5XVP - chains D and J of the 10 polymer chains in the assembly; structure by X-ray diffraction, 3.00 A resolution.

Chain D:
Name: CRISPR-associated endonuclease Cas1
From: Enterococcus faecalis TX0027
Notes: EC 3.1.-.-
Reference sequence: E6GPD7 (E6GPD7_ENTFL); residues 1-288 here = UniProt positions 1-288
Chain sequence (288 residues; each row starts with the number of its first residue):
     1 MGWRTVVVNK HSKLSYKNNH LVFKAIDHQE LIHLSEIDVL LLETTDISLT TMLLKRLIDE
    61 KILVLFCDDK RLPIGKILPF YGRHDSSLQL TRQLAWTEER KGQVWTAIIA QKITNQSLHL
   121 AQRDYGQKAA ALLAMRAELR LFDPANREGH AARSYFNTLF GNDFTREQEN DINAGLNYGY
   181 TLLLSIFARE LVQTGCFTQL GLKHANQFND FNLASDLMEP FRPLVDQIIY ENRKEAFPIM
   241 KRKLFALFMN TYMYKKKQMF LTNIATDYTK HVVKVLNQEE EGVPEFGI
Reported in the primary citation:
  - binding site for the 73-nt DNA strand: Lys70, Arg166, Arg222, Lys241
  - catalytic residues: His204
  - catalytic residues: Glu148, Glu219 (proposed by the authors, not directly observed)
  - specificity-determining residues: Phe208 (proposed by the authors, not directly observed)

Chain J:
Molecule: 9-nt DNA strand
Sequence (9 nucleotides; row label = number of the first residue in the row):
     1 TTCTCCGAG
Disordered / not traced: 1

How chain D and chain J interact:
Pairs across the interface (18; chain D residue first):
  Lys112(D) - DG9(J)  sugar contact
  Asn146(D) - DA8(J)  base contact
  Asn146(D) - DG9(J)  base contact
  Glu148(D) - DG9(J)  phosphate contact
  Gly149(D) - DA8(J)  sugar contact
  Gly149(D) - DG9(J)  sugar contact
  Ala152(D) - DA8(J)  phosphate contact
  Ala152(D) - DG9(J)  sugar contact
  Arg153(D) - DC6(J)  hydrogen bond to the base
  Arg153(D) - DG7(J)  hydrogen bond to the sugar
  Arg153(D) - DA8(J)  sugar contact
  Phe156(D) - DA8(J)  phosphate contact
  Phe156(D) - DG9(J)  phosphate contact
  Thr165(D) - DG7(J)  phosphate contact
  Thr165(D) - DA8(J)  phosphate contact
  Arg166(D) - DA8(J)  phosphate contact
  Glu167(D) - DA8(J)  phosphate contact
  Glu219(D) - DG9(J)  phosphate contact
Other interface residues (no listed pair), chain D (13 interface residues in all): His150, Lys203

Overview:
Chain D and chain J form an interface of 13 and 4 residues respectively; the contacts include 2 hydrogen
bonds. Polar contacts include Arg153(D)-DC6(J) and Arg153(D)-DG7(J). From the paper: catalytic residues
His204(D), Glu148(D) and Glu219(D); a binding site for the 73-nt DNA strand at Lys70(D), Arg166(D) and
Arg222(D) among others.
Chain D is CRISPR-associated endonuclease Cas1 (Enterococcus faecalis TX0027) and chain J is a 9-nt DNA
strand; the structure, E. fae Cas1-Cas2/prespacer/target ternary complex revealing the fully integrated
states, was determined by X-ray diffraction together with 5XVN and 5XVO from the same study.
